8KD2 - chains P and Y of the 16 polymer chains in the assembly; structure by electron microscopy, 3.02 A resolution.

== Chain P ==
Protein: Histone H4
Organism: Xenopus laevis
UniProtKB: P62799 (H4_XENLA); residues 1-102 here correspond to UniProt positions 2-103 (UniProt number = residue number + 1)
Sequence (102 residues; each row starts with the number of its first residue):
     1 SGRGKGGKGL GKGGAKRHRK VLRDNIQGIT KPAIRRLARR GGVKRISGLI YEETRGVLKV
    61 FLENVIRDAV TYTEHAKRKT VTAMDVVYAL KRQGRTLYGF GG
Unresolved in the structure: 1-21, 101-102
Swiss-Prot annotation at these positions:
  - DNA-binding region: Lys16 to Lys20
  - modified residue: Ser1 (N-acetylserine), Arg3 (Asymmetric dimethylarginine), Lys5 (N6-(2-hydroxyisobutyryl)lysine), Lys8 (N6-(2-hydroxyisobutyryl)lysine), Lys12 (N6-(2-hydroxyisobutyryl)lysine), Lys16 (N6-(2-hydroxyisobutyryl)lysine), Lys20 (N6,N6,N6-trimethyllysine), Lys31 (N6-(2-hydroxyisobutyryl)lysine), Lys44 (N6-(2-hydroxyisobutyryl)lysine), Ser47 (Phosphoserine), Tyr51 (Phosphotyrosine), Lys59 (N6-(2-hydroxyisobutyryl)lysine), Lys77 (N6-(2-hydroxyisobutyryl)lysine), Lys79 (N6-(2-hydroxyisobutyryl)lysine), Tyr88 (Phosphotyrosine), Lys91 (N6-(2-hydroxyisobutyryl)lysine)
  - cross-link (Glycyl lysine isopeptide (Lys-Gly)): Lys31 (interchain with G-Cter in UFM1), Lys91 (interchain with G-Cter in ubiquitin)

== Chain Y ==
Molecule: 187bp DNA
Sequence (187 nucleotides; row label = number of the first residue in the row; numbers below 1 keep their minus sign (DG-93 is residue -93)):
   -93 GGACCCTATA CGCGGCCGCC CTGGAGAATC CCGGTGCCGA GGCCGCTCAA TTGGTCGTAG
   -33 ACAGCTCTAG CACCGCTTAA ACGCACGTAC GCGCTGTCCC CCGCGTTTTA ACCGCCAAGG
    27 GGATTACTCC CTAGTCTCCA GGCACGTGTC AGATATATAC ATCCTGTTCT AGAGCGGCCG
    87 CCACCGC
Unresolved in the structure: -93, 82-93

== Interface between chain P and chain Y ==
Contacting residue pairs - 15 pairs, chain P then chain Y:
  Arg35(P) - DC8(Y)  salt bridge to the phosphate
  Arg39(P) - DG9(Y)  salt bridge to the phosphate
  Lys44(P) - DC8(Y)  phosphate contact
  Arg45(P) - DC7(Y)  sugar contact
  Arg45(P) - DC8(Y)  phosphate contact
  Ile46(P) - DC7(Y)  sugar contact
  Ile46(P) - DC8(Y)  hydrogen bond to the phosphate
  Ser47(P) - DC7(Y)  hydrogen bond to the phosphate
  Gly48(P) - DC7(Y)  hydrogen bond to the phosphate
  Lys77(P) - DG28(Y)  phosphate contact
  Arg78(P) - DG28(Y)  phosphate contact
  Lys79(P) - DG27(Y)  phosphate contact
  Lys79(P) - DG28(Y)  hydrogen bond to the phosphate
  Thr80(P) - DG27(Y)  sugar contact
  Thr80(P) - DG28(Y)  hydrogen bond to the phosphate
Also at the interface, not in a pair above, chain P (12 interface residues in all): Tyr51

== Summary ==
12 residues of chain P and 5 residues of chain Y are in contact; the contacts include 5 hydrogen bonds and 2
salt bridges. Polar pairs include Ile46(P)-DC8(Y), Ser47(P)-DC7(Y) and Gly48(P)-DC7(Y). From UniProt: a
DNA-binding region on chain P.
Here chain P is Histone H4 (Xenopus laevis) and chain Y is 187bp DNA. Entry 8KD2 (Rpd3S in complex with 187bp
nucleosome) was determined by electron microscopy, deposited together with 8KC7, 8KD3, 8KD4, 8KD5, 8KD6 and
8KD7.
